Entry 5YRI (X-ray diffraction, 1.65 A resolution); this record covers chains A and B.

Chain A:
Name: PPL3-a
Organism: Pteria penguin
UniProt: B6F0T7 (B6F0T7_PTEPN); residues 20-161 here = UniProt positions 20-161
Amino-acid sequence (142 residues; row label = number of the first residue in the row):
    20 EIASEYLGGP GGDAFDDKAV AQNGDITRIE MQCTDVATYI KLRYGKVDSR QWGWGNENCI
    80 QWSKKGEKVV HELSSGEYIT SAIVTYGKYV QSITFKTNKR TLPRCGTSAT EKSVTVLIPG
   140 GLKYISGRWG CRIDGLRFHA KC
Disulfides: Cys-52/Cys-124, Cys-78/Cys-150
Small-molecule neighbours: alpha-D-glucopyranose (GLC): Gly-30, Gly-31, Tyr-108, Trp-148, Gly-149, Cys-150, Arg-151, Asp-153

Chain B:
Name: PPL3-b
Organism: Pteria penguin
Amino-acid sequence (142 residues; each row starts with the number of its first residue):
    20 EVASEYLGGP GGDAFDDKAL AQNGDITRIE MQCTDVATYI KLRYGKVDSR QWGWANENCI
    80 QWSKKGVKVV HELSSGEYIT SAIVTYGKYV QSITFKTNKR TLPRCGTSAT EKSVTVLIPG
   140 GLKYISGRWG CRIDGLRFHA KC
Modified positions: Glu-20 (pyroglutamic acid; PCA)
Disulfides: Cys-52/Cys-124, Cys-78/Cys-150

Chain A / chain B interface:
Pairs across the interface - 24 pairs, chain A then chain B:
  Ile-21(A) with Pro-138(B), hydrophobic; Gly-139(B)
  Ser-23(A) with Pro-138(B)
  Thr-99(A) with Val-21(B)
  Lys-115(A) with Glu-24(B), salt bridge
  Val-133(A) with Thr-134(B); Leu-136(B), hydrophobic
  Thr-134(A) with Thr-134(B), hydrogen bond (backbone-backbone); Val-135(B); Leu-136(B), hydrogen bond (backbone-backbone)
  Val-135(A) with Leu-136(B)
  Leu-136(A) with Ser-23(B); Val-135(B), hydrophobic; Leu-136(B), hydrogen bond (backbone-backbone); Ile-137(B), hydrophobic; Pro-138(B); Phe-157(B)
  Ile-137(A) with Val-21(B)
  Pro-138(A) with Pro-138(B); Ala-159(B), hydrophobic; Cys-161(B)
  Gly-139(A) with Val-21(B); Cys-161(B), hydrogen bond (backbone-backbone)
  Cys-161(A) with Cys-161(B), disulfide
Other interface residues (no listed pair), chain A (16 interface residues in all): Ala-22, Leu-26, Ser-132, Gly-140
Other interface residues (no listed pair), chain B (15 interface residues in all): Ala-22, Val-133, Lys-160
Inter-chain disulfides: Cys-161(A)/Cys-161(B)

Summary:
The interface between chain A and chain B involves 16 residues on one side and 15 on the other, with 1
disulfide bond, 4 hydrogen bonds and 1 salt bridge. Among the polar pairs are Lys-115(A)/Glu-24(B),
Gly-139(A)/Cys-161(B) and Thr-134(A)/Thr-134(B). Bound to chain A: alpha-D-glucopyranose.
Chain A is PPL3-a and chain B is PPL3-b, both from Pteria penguin; the structure, PPL3B-trehalose complex, was
determined by X-ray diffraction (same publication as 5YRE, 5YRF, 5YRG and 5YRH).
